PDB entry 5T0D | X-ray diffraction, 2.86 A resolution | chains A and E of the 6 polymer chains in the assembly

Chain A (and E):
Molecule: Hemagglutinin
Source organism: H6N1 subtype
Notes: chain E of this document is another copy of the same molecule, construct and numbering; everything in this record applies to it too
UniProt: A0A0J9X268 (A0A0J9X268_9INFA); residues -1 to 331 here correspond to UniProt positions 1-333 (UniProt number = residue number + 2)
Sequence (333 residues; row label = number of the first residue in the row; numbers below 1 keep their minus sign (Ala-1 is residue -1)):
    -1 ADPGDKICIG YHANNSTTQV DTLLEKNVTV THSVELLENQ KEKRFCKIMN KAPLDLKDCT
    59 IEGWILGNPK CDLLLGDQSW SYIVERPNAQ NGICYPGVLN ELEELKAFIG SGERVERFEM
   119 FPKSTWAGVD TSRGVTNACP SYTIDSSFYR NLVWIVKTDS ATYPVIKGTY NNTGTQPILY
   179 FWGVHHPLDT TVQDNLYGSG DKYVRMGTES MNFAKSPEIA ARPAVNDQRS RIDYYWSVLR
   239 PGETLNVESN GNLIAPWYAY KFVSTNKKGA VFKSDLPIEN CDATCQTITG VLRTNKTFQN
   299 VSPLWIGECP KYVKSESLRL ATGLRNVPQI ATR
Unresolved in the structure: -1 to 0, 331 (chain E: -1 to 0, 263-264, 328-331)
Disulfides: Cys44-Cys279, Cys57-Cys69, Cys92-Cys137, Cys283-Cys307
Covalently attached groups: N-acetylglucosamine (NAG) linked to Asn25, Asn169
Construct notes: engineered mutation Asp225 (Gly227 in A0A0J9X268)
Reported in the primary citation:
  - binding site for beta-D-galactopyranose: Asp225
  - mutagenesis - A222K/G225D, G225D: increased binding to human-type receptors
  - mutagenesis - G225D: abolished binding to avian-type receptors
  - mutagenesis - G225D: increased binding to human trachea epithelium
  - mutagenesis - G225D: abolished binding to chicken trachea
  - mutagenesis - G225D: decreased stability
  - mutagenesis - L186P, L186S, Q226L: decreased binding to avian-type receptors

Interface between chain A and chain E:
Contacting residue pairs (19):
  Val96(A) - Asn210(E)
  Glu216(A) - Arg203(E)
  Glu216(A) - Ala212(E)
  Ile217(A) - Arg203(E)  hydrogen bond (backbone-side chain)
  Ala218(A) - Arg203(E)
  Ala219(A) - Asn244(E)
  Ala219(A) - Glu246(E)
  Arg220(A) - Asn210(E)
  Arg220(A) - Phe211(E)  hydrogen bond (side chain-backbone)
  Arg220(A) - Asn244(E)
  Pro221(A) - Gly205(E)
  Pro221(A) - Glu207(E)
  Pro221(A) - Thr242(E)
  Pro221(A) - Asn244(E)
  Val223(A) - Glu207(E)
  Arg227(A) - Asn244(E)  hydrogen bond
  Arg229(A) - Thr206(E)
  Arg229(A) - Asn210(E)
  Asp231(A) - Asn210(E)
Interface residues without a listed pair, chain A (12 interface residues in all): Pro215
Interface residues without a listed pair, chain E (13 interface residues in all): Lys165, Met204, Ser208

Overview:
Chain A and chain E form an interface of 12 and 13 residues respectively, with 3 hydrogen bonds. Polar
contacts include Ile217(A)-Arg203(E), Arg220(A)-Phe211(E) and Arg227(A)-Asn244(E). The paper reports a binding
site for beta-D-galactopyranose at Asp225(A); L186P, L186S and Q226L of chain A reduce binding to avian-type
receptors; 5 substitutions were tested in all.
Chain A and chain E are both Hemagglutinin (H6N1 subtype); the structure, Crystal structure of H6
hemagglutinin G225D mutant from Taiwan (2013) H6N1 influenza virus in complex with ..., was determined by
X-ray diffraction together with 5T08, 5T0B and 5T0E from the same study.
